3H6T - chains A and C; structure by X-ray diffraction, 2.25 A resolution.

[Chain A (and C)]
Molecule: Glutamate receptor 2
Organism: Rattus norvegicus
Notes: fragment: iGluR2-flop ligand-binding core:; chain C of this document is another copy of the same molecule, construct and numbering; everything in this record applies to it too
Reference sequence: P19491 (GRIA2_RAT); the construct has insertions or renumbered stretches relative to UniProt, so the offset changes along the chain: 3-117 = UniProt 413-527; 120-263 = UniProt 653-796
Sequence (263 residues; numbered 1 to 263; the number before each row is that of its first residue):
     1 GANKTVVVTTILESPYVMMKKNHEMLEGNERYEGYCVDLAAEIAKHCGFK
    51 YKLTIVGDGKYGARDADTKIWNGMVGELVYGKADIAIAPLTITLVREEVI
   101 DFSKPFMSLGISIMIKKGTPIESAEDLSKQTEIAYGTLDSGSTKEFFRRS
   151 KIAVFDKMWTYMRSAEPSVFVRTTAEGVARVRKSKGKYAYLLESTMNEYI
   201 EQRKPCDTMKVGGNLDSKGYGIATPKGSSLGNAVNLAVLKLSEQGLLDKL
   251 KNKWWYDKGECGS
Disordered / not traced: 1, 263 (chain C: 1-2)
Differences from the reference sequence: expression tag (1-2); linker (118-119); engineered mutation Ser242 (Asn775 in P19491)
UniProt features mapped onto this chain:
  - binding site (L-glutamate): Pro89, Thr91, Arg96, Ser142, Thr143, Glu193
  - site: Arg64 (Interaction with the cone snail toxin Con-ikot-ikot), Ile121 (Crucial to convey clamshell closure to channel opening), Arg148 (Interaction with the cone snail toxin Con-ikot-ikot), Lys240 (Interaction with the cone snail toxin Con-ikot-ikot)
  - glycosylation: Asn3 (N-linked (GlcNAc...) asparagine)
  - modified residue (Phosphoserine): Ser150, Ser184
Disulfides: Cys206-Cys261
Ion coordination: Zn2+ site 1: His23 (together with acetate ion); Zn2+ site 2: Glu42, His46 (together with cacodylate ion) (shared with 1 residue of chain B)
Residues lining bound ligands:
  - cyclothiazide (CYZ), molecule 1: Ile92, Ser217, Lys218, Gly219
  - cyclothiazide (CYZ), molecule 2: Lys104, Pro105, Phe106, Met107, Ser108, Leu239, Ser242, Leu247, Asp248, Lys251
  - glutamic acid (GLU): Tyr61, Pro89, Leu90, Thr91, Arg96, Leu138, Gly141, Ser142, Thr143, Leu192, Glu193, Tyr220

[How chain A and chain C interact]
Pairs across the interface (23):
  Ile92(A) - Leu239(C)  hydrophobic
  Thr93(A) - Glu243(C)
  Leu94(A) - Glu243(C)  hydrogen bond (backbone-side chain)
  Glu97(A) - Lys104(C)  salt bridge
  Glu97(A) - Leu236(C)
  Glu97(A) - Leu239(C)
  Phe102(A) - Lys104(C)  hydrogen bond (backbone-side chain)
  Ser103(A) - Lys104(C)
  Lys104(A) - Glu97(C)  salt bridge
  Lys104(A) - Phe102(C)  hydrogen bond (side chain-backbone)
  Lys104(A) - Ser103(C)
  Pro105(A) - Pro105(C)
  Lys151(A) - Gln244(C)  hydrogen bond
  Ile152(A) - Gln244(C)
  Ser217(A) - Ser242(C)
  Asn235(A) - Glu97(C)  hydrogen bond
  Leu236(A) - Leu94(C)
  Leu239(A) - Ile92(C)  hydrophobic
  Leu239(A) - Glu97(C)
  Ser242(A) - Ser217(C)
  Glu243(A) - Thr93(C)
  Glu243(A) - Leu94(C)  hydrogen bond (side chain-backbone)
  Gln244(A) - Lys151(C)
Interface residues without a listed pair, chain A (19 interface residues in all): Phe146, Lys240
Interface residues without a listed pair, chain C (17 interface residues in all): Ile152, Lys240

[Overview]
The interface between chain A and chain C involves 19 residues on one side and 17 on the other, with 6
hydrogen bonds and 2 salt bridges. Polar pairs include Glu97(A)-Lys104(C), Leu94(A)-Glu243(C) and
Phe102(A)-Lys104(C). Chain A binds glutamic acid and cyclothiazide.
Both chains are Glutamate receptor 2 (Rattus norvegicus). Entry 3H6T (Crystal structure of the iGluR2
ligand-binding core (S1S2J-N754S) in complex with glutamate and cyclothiazide at 2.25 ...) was determined by
X-ray diffraction together with 3H6U, 3H6V and 3H6W from the same study.
